Entry 6MAM (X-ray diffraction, 4.10 A resolution (low resolution: residue-level contacts below are approximate; hydrogen-bond / salt-bridge calls are withheld)); this record covers chains A and B of the 12 polymer chains in the assembly.

== Chain A ==
Name: ADI-15946 Fab Heavy Chain
Organism: Homo sapiens
Notes: antibody fragment or engineered binder
Sequence (242 residues; row label = number of the first residue in the row):
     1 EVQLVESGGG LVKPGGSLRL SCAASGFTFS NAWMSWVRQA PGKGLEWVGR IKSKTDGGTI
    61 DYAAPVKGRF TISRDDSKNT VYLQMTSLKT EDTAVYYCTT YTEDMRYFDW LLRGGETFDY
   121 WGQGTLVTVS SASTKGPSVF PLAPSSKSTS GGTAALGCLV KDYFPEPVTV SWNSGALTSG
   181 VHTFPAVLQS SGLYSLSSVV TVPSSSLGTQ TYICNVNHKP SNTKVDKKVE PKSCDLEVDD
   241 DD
Disordered / not traced: 146-150, 232-242
Disulfide bonds: C22-C98, C158-C214

== Chain B ==
Name: ADI-15946 Fab Light Chain
Organism: Homo sapiens
Notes: antibody fragment or engineered binder
Sequence (216 residues; each row starts with the number of its first residue):
     1 DIRLTQSPSS LSASVGDRVT ITCRASHYIS TYLNWYQQKP GKAPKLLIYA ASNLQSGVPS
    61 RFSGSGFGTD FSLTISSLQP EDFATYHCQQ SYSTPGRYTF GQGTKVEIKR TVAAPSVFIF
   121 PPSDEQLKSG TASVVCLLNN FYPREAKVQW KVDNALQSGN SQESVTEQDS KDSTYSLSST
   181 LTLSKADYEK HKVYACEVTH QGLRSPVTKS FNRGEC
Disordered / not traced: 216
Disulfide bonds: C23-C88, C136-C196

== Interface between chain A and chain B ==
Residue-residue contacts - 63 pairs, chain A then chain B:
  Q39(A) - Q38(B)
  L45(A) - F100(B)
  E46(A) - R97(B)
  W47(A) - P95(B)
  W47(A) - F100(B)
  P65(A) - R97(B)
  Y97(A) - P44(B)
  M105(A) - Y49(B)
  M105(A) - Q55(B)
  D109(A) - Y32(B)
  W110(A) - Y32(B)
  L111(A) - Y32(B)
  R113(A) - Y32(B)
  R113(A) - Y92(B)
  G115(A) - S91(B)
  G115(A) - S93(B)
  E116(A) - Q89(B)
  E116(A) - S91(B)
  T117(A) - N34(B)
  T117(A) - Y36(B)
  T117(A) - S91(B)
  F118(A) - Y36(B)
  F118(A) - L46(B)
  F118(A) - Q89(B)
  F118(A) - F100(B)
  D119(A) - L46(B)
  D119(A) - Q55(B)
  W121(A) - Y36(B)
  W121(A) - P44(B)
  G122(A) - A43(B)
  Q123(A) - A43(B)
  F140(A) - S123(B)
  F140(A) - E125(B)
  F140(A) - Q126(B)
  P141(A) - S123(B)
  L142(A) - F120(B)
  L142(A) - V135(B)
  A143(A) - F120(B)
  A155(A) - F118(B)
  A155(A) - F120(B)
  L156(A) - F120(B)
  L159(A) - Q126(B)
  L159(A) - S133(B)
  K161(A) - Q126(B)
  K161(A) - S133(B)
  H182(A) - N139(B)
  H182(A) - S176(B)
  F184(A) - L137(B)
  F184(A) - S164(B)
  F184(A) - T166(B)
  F184(A) - S176(B)
  F184(A) - L177(B)
  F184(A) - S178(B)
  P185(A) - S164(B)
  P185(A) - V165(B)
  V187(A) - Q162(B)
  V187(A) - E163(B)
  V187(A) - S164(B)
  L188(A) - Q162(B)
  Q189(A) - Q162(B)
  V199(A) - L137(B)
  T201(A) - N139(B)
  K227(A) - E125(B)
Interface residues without a listed pair, chain A (50 interface residues in all): V37, R50, D61, F108, L112, G114, Y120, V139, P144, T153, G157, T183, S190, S197
Interface residues without a listed pair, chain B (44 interface residues in all): S30, T31, K42, H87, T94, P121, S129, N140, D169, T180, T182

== Summary ==
The interface between chain A and chain B involves 50 residues on one side and 44 on the other.
Chain A is ADI-15946 Fab Heavy Chain and chain B is ADI-15946 Fab Light Chain, both from Homo sapiens; the
structure, Cleaved Ebola GP in complex with a broadly neutralizing human antibody, ADI-15946, was determined
by X-ray diffraction.
